5EY2 - chains A and C of the 4 polymer chains in the assembly; structure by X-ray diffraction, 3.00 A resolution.

[Chain A (and C)]
Protein: GTP-sensing transcriptional pleiotropic repressor CodY
Organism: Bacillus cereus (strain ATCC 14579 / DSM 31)
Notes: chain C of this document is another copy of the same molecule, construct and numbering; everything in this record applies to it too
UniProtKB: Q819X8 (CODY_BACCR); residues 1-259 here = UniProt positions 1-259
Chain sequence (276 residues; row label = number of the first residue in the row; numbers below 1 keep their minus sign (His-16 is residue -16)):
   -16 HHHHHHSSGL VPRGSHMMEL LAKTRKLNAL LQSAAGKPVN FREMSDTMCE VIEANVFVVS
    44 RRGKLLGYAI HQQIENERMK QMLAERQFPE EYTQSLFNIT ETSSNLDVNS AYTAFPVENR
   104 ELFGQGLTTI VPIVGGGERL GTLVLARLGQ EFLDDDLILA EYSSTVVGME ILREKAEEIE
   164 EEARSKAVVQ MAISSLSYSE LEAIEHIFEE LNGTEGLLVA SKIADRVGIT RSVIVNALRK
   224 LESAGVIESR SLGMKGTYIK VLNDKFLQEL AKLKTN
Not modelled in the structure: -16 to 0, 238-239, 257-259 (chain C: -16 to 0, 22-23, 64-65, 76, 91-106, 120-123, 257-259)
Differences from the reference sequence: expression tag (-16 to 0)
Modified / non-standard residues: Mse0 (selenomethionine); Mse1, Mse27, Mse31, Mse62, Mse65, Mse152, Mse174, Mse237 (selenomethionine; parent Met)
UniProt features mapped onto this chain:
  - DNA-binding region: Ala203 to Arg222 (H-T-H motif)
  - modified residue: Ser215 (Phosphoserine)
Reported in the primary citation:
  - self-association interface (contacts with another copy of this molecule); pairs are residue here / residue on that copy: Arg167-Ser177, Arg167, Mse174, Ser177
  - contacts within the chain: Glu252-Lys255
  - conformationally variable residues (side-chain flip): Glu101

[How chain A and chain C interact]
Pairs across the interface (23; chain A residue first):
  Lys20(A) - Ser180(C)
  Arg167(A) - Mse174(C)  hydrogen bond (side chain-backbone)
  Arg167(A) - Ser177(C)  hydrogen bond
  Arg167(A) - Ser178(C)
  Ala170(A) - Mse174(C)  hydrophobic
  Mse174(A) - Arg167(C)
  Mse174(A) - Ala170(C)
  Mse174(A) - Val171(C)  hydrophobic
  Mse174(A) - Mse174(C)
  Ser177(A) - Glu163(C)
  Ser177(A) - Arg167(C)  hydrogen bond (backbone-side chain)
  Ser178(A) - Arg167(C)  hydrogen bond
  Glu183(A) - Lys20(C)  salt bridge
  Lys223(A) - Lys20(C)
  Ser226(A) - Ala227(C)
  Ser226(A) - Gly228(C)
  Ala227(A) - Ser226(C)
  Ala227(A) - Ala227(C)
  Ala227(A) - Gly228(C)
  Gly228(A) - Ser226(C)
  Gly228(A) - Ala227(C)
  Gly228(A) - Gly228(C)
  Glu231(A) - Arg233(C)  salt bridge
Also at the interface, not in a pair above, chain A (16 interface residues in all): Pro21, Glu163, Val171, Ser180
Also at the interface, not in a pair above, chain C (16 interface residues in all): Glu164, Glu183, Asn219

[Summary]
Chain A and chain C each contribute 16 residues to their interface, with 4 hydrogen bonds and 2 salt bridges.
Polar pairs include Glu183(A)-Lys20(C), Glu231(A)-Arg233(C) and Arg167(A)-Mse174(C). From the paper:
conformational variability at Glu101(A); a self-association interface involving Arg167(A), Mse174(A) and
Ser177(A).
Chain A and chain C are both GTP-sensing transcriptional pleiotropic repressor CodY (Bacillus cereus (strain
ATCC 14579 / DSM 31)); the structure, Crystal structure of CodY from Bacillus cereus, was determined by X-ray
diffraction (same publication as 5EY0 and 5EY1).
